Entry 8T08 (electron microscopy, 3.00 A resolution); this record covers chains A and G of the 34 polymer chains in the assembly.

[Chain A]
Molecule: Proteasome subunit alpha type-1
Source organism: Saccharomyces cerevisiae S288C
Notes: EC 3.4.25.1
Reference sequence: P21243 (PSA1_YEAST); residues 1-252 here = UniProt positions 1-252
Chain sequence (252 residues; numbered 1 to 252; the number before each row is that of its first residue):
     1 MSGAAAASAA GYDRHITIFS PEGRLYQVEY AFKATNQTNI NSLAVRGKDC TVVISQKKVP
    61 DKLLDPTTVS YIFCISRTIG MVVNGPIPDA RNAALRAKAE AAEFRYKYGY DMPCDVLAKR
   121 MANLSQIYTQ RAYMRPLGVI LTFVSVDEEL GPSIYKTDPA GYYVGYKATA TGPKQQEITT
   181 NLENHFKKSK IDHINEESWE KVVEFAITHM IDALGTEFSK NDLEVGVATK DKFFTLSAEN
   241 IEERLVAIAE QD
Disordered / not traced: 1-10, 187-196, 252

[Chain G]
Molecule: Proteasome subunit alpha type-7
Source organism: Saccharomyces cerevisiae S288C
Notes: EC 3.4.25.1
Reference sequence: P21242 (PSA7_YEAST); residues 1-288 here = UniProt positions 1-288
Chain sequence (288 residues; each row starts with the number of its first residue):
     1 MTSIGTGYDL SNSVFSPDGR NFQVEYAVKA VENGTTSIGI KCNDGVVFAV EKLITSKLLV
    61 PQKNVKIQVV DRHIGCVYSG LIPDGRHLVN RGREEAASFK KLYKTPIPIP AFADRLGQYV
   121 QAHTLYNSVR PFGVSTIFGG VDKNGAHLYM LEPSGSYWGY KGAATGKGRQ SAKAELEKLV
   181 DHHPEGLSAR EAVKQAAKII YLAHEDNKEK DFELEISWCS LSETNGLHKF VKGDLLQEAI
   241 DFAQKEINGD DDEDEDDSDN VMSSDDENAP VATNANATTD QEGDIHLE
Disordered / not traced: 1, 185-186, 205-210, 244-288
UniProt features mapped onto this chain:
  - modified residue: T2 (N-acetylthreonine)

[Chain A / chain G interface]
Pairs across the interface (51; chain A residue first):
  R14(A) - Y8(G)  hydrogen bond
  H15(A) - G7(G)  hydrogen bond (side chain-backbone)
  H15(A) - Y8(G)
  H15(A) - V14(G)
  Q27(A) - V14(G)
  Q27(A) - F15(G)  hydrogen bond (side chain-backbone)
  Y30(A) - F15(G)
  Y30(A) - S16(G)
  Y30(A) - P17(G)  hydrophobic
  Y30(A) - G19(G)
  K33(A) - P17(G)
  A34(A) - G19(G)
  Q37(A) - G19(G)
  Q37(A) - R20(G)  hydrogen bond (side chain-backbone)
  D61(A) - E177(G)
  K62(A) - K161(G)  hydrogen bond (backbone-side chain)
  K62(A) - E177(G)  salt bridge
  L63(A) - Y160(G)
  L63(A) - K161(G)  hydrogen bond (backbone-backbone)
  L63(A) - G162(G)
  L63(A) - K173(G)
  L63(A) - L176(G)
  L63(A) - E177(G)
  L63(A) - V180(G)  hydrophobic
  L64(A) - W158(G)  hydrophobic
  L64(A) - G159(G)
  L64(A) - Y160(G)  hydrophobic
  D65(A) - G159(G)  hydrogen bond (backbone-backbone)
  D65(A) - Y160(G)
  T68(A) - Y149(G)
  T68(A) - W158(G)
  T68(A) - G159(G)  hydrogen bond (side chain-backbone)
  V69(A) - W158(G)  hydrophobic
  Y71(A) - W158(G)
  I87(A) - W158(G)  hydrophobic
  P88(A) - Q121(G)
  P88(A) - S154(G)
  P88(A) - G155(G)
  P88(A) - S156(G)
  D89(A) - Q121(G)  hydrogen bond
  R91(A) - Q118(G)
  R91(A) - Y157(G)  hydrogen bond (side chain-backbone)
  R91(A) - W158(G)
  N92(A) - Q118(G)
  N92(A) - Q121(G)
  L95(A) - Q118(G)
  R135(A) - S13(G)
  R135(A) - F15(G)
  R135(A) - T124(G)  hydrogen bond (side chain-backbone)
  R135(A) - L125(G)
  P136(A) - F15(G)
Also at the interface, not in a pair above, chain A (28 interface residues in all): A31, S70, Y133, L137, G138
Also at the interface, not in a pair above, chain G (31 interface residues in all): D18, Y126, N127, D181

[Overview]
28 residues of chain A and 31 residues of chain G are in contact, with 11 hydrogen bonds and 1 salt bridge.
Polar pairs include K62(A)-E177(G), R14(A)-Y8(G) and H15(A)-G7(G).
Here chain A is Proteasome subunit alpha type-1 and chain G is Proteasome subunit alpha type-7, both from
Saccharomyces cerevisiae S288C. Entry 8T08 (Preholo-Proteasome from Pre1-1 Pre4-1 Double Mutant) was
determined by electron microscopy (same publication as 8T0M).
